7DZ6 - chains A and B of the 4 polymer chains in the assembly; structure by X-ray diffraction, 2.10 A resolution.

== Chain A (and B) ==
Molecule: D-tagatose 3-epimerase
Organism: Sinorhizobium fredii CCBAU 83666
Notes: EC 5.1.3.-; chain B of this document is another copy of the same molecule, construct and numbering; everything in this record applies to it too
UniProt: A0A249Q1V1 (A0A249Q1V1_RHIFR); numbering as in UniProt (aligned over 1-284)
Amino-acid sequence (286 residues; row label = number of the first residue in the row):
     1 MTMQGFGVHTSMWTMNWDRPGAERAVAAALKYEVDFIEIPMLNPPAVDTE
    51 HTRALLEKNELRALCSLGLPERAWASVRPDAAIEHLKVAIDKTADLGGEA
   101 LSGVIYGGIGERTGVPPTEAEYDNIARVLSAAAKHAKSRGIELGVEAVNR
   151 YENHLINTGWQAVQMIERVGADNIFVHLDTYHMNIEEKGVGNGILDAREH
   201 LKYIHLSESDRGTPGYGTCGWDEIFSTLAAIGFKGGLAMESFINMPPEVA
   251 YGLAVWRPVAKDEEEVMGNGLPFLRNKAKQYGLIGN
Disordered / not traced: 1, 285-286
Sequence notes: expression tag (285-286)
Bound ions: Mg2+: E146, D179, E240

== Chain A / chain B interface ==
Contacting residue pairs - 32 pairs, chain A then chain B:
  K188(A) - Q280(B)  hydrogen bond (backbone-side chain)
  G189(A) - Q280(B)
  G189(A) - Y281(B)
  G191(A) - S226(B)
  N192(A) - Q280(B)  hydrogen bond (side chain-backbone)
  N192(A) - Y281(B)
  L195(A) - S226(B)
  L195(A) - A229(B)  hydrophobic
  L195(A) - A230(B)  hydrophobic
  L195(A) - Y281(B)  hydrophobic
  R198(A) - A230(B)  hydrogen bond (side chain-backbone)
  D222(A) - E223(B)
  E223(A) - D222(B)
  E223(A) - S226(B)
  E223(A) - Y281(B)  hydrogen bond
  S226(A) - G191(B)
  S226(A) - L195(B)
  S226(A) - E223(B)
  S226(A) - T227(B)  hydrogen bond
  T227(A) - S226(B)  hydrogen bond
  A229(A) - L195(B)  hydrophobic
  A230(A) - L195(B)  hydrophobic
  A230(A) - R198(B)  hydrogen bond (backbone-side chain)
  A230(A) - A230(B)  hydrophobic
  A230(A) - I231(B)  hydrophobic
  Q280(A) - K188(B)  hydrogen bond (side chain-backbone)
  Q280(A) - G189(B)
  Q280(A) - N192(B)  hydrogen bond (backbone-side chain)
  Y281(A) - G189(B)
  Y281(A) - N192(B)
  Y281(A) - L195(B)
  Y281(A) - E223(B)  hydrogen bond
Interface residues without a listed pair, chain A (16 interface residues in all): V190, I231
Interface residues without a listed pair, chain B (16 interface residues in all): V190

== Summary ==
The chain A/chain B interface involves 16 residues from each chain, with 10 hydrogen bonds. Among the polar
pairs are K188(A)-Q280(B), N192(A)-Q280(B) and R198(A)-A230(B). E146(A), D179(A) and E240(A) coordinate Mg2+.
Both chains are D-tagatose 3-epimerase (Sinorhizobium fredii CCBAU 83666). Entry 7DZ6 (Crystal structures of
D-allulose 3-epimerase with D-allulose from Sinorhizobium fredii) was determined by X-ray diffraction (same
publication as 7DZ2, 7DZ3, 7DZ4 and 7DZ5).
